PDB entry 1D66 | X-ray diffraction, 2.70 A resolution | chains D and A of the 4 polymer chains in the assembly

== Chain D ==
Molecule: 19-nt DNA strand
Sequence (19 nucleotides; numbered 1 to 19; the number before each row is that of its first residue):
     1 CCGGAGGACAGTCCTCCGG

== Chain A ==
Molecule: Protein (GAL4)
Organism: Saccharomyces cerevisiae
Reference sequence: P04386 (GAL4_YEAST); residue numbers follow UniProt; this construct covers 1-65
Chain sequence (66 residues; numbered 1 to 66; the number before each row is that of its first residue):
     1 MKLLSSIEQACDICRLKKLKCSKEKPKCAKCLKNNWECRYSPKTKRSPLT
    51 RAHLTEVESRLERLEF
Not modelled in the structure: 1-7, 65-66
Bound ions: Cd2+ site 1: Cys11, Cys28, Cys31, Cys38; Cd2+ site 2: Cys11, Cys14, Cys21, Cys28
Curated features (UniProtKB/Swiss-Prot):
  - DNA-binding region: Cys11 to Cys38 (Zn(2)-C6 fungal-type)
  - binding site (Zn(2+)): Cys11, Cys14, Cys21, Cys28, Cys31, Cys38

== How chain D and chain A interact ==
Pairs across the interface (10):
  DC2(D) - Lys17(A)  hydrogen bond to the base
  DC2(D) - Lys18(A)  hydrogen bond to the base
  DC2(D) - Leu19(A)  base contact
  DG3(D) - Lys18(A)  hydrogen bond to the base
  DG4(D) - Lys18(A)  hydrogen bond to the base
  DG11(D) - Leu49(A)  sugar contact
  DG11(D) - Thr50(A)  hydrogen bond to the phosphate
  DT12(D) - Thr50(A)  hydrogen bond to the phosphate
  DT12(D) - Arg51(A)  hydrogen bond to the phosphate
  DC13(D) - Arg51(A)  salt bridge to the phosphate

== Overview ==
Chain D and chain A each contribute 6 residues to their interface, with 7 hydrogen bonds and 1 salt bridge.
Among the polar pairs are DC2(D)-Lys17(A), DC2(D)-Lys18(A) and DG3(D)-Lys18(A). Curated annotation (UniProt)
lists 6 Zn2+-binding residues on chain A.
Chain D is a 19-nt DNA strand and chain A is Protein (GAL4) (Saccharomyces cerevisiae); the structure, DNA
recognition by GAL4: structure of a protein/DNA complex, was determined by X-ray diffraction.
